6C73 - chains A and B; structure by X-ray diffraction, 1.65 A resolution.

# Chain A
Protein: Tryptophan synthase alpha chain
Organism: Salmonella enterica subsp. enterica serovar Typhimurium
Notes: EC 4.2.1.20
UniProtKB: P00929 (TRPA_SALTY); numbering as in UniProt (aligned over 1-268)
Sequence (268 residues; each row starts with the number of its first residue):
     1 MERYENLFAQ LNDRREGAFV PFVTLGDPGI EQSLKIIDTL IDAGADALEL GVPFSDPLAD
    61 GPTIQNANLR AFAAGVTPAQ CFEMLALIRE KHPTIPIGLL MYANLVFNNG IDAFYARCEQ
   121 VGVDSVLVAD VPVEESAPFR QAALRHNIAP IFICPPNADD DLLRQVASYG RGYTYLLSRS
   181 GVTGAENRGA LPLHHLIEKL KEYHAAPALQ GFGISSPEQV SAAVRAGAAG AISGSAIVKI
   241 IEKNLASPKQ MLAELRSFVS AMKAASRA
Swiss-Prot annotation at these positions:
  - active site (Proton acceptor): Glu-49, Asp-60
Bound ions: Cs+: Ala-167, Gly-170
Small-molecule neighbours: F9F (2-({[4-(trifluoromethoxy)phenyl]sulfonyl}amino)ethyl dihydrogen phosphate): Phe-22, Glu-49, Ala-59, Asp-60, Ile-64, Leu-100, Leu-127, Ala-129, Ile-153, Tyr-175, Leu-177, Arg-179, Thr-183, Gly-184, Ala-185, Phe-212, Gly-213, Ile-214, Ile-232, Ser-233, Gly-234, Ser-235

# Chain B
Protein: Tryptophan synthase beta chain
Organism: Salmonella enterica subsp. enterica serovar Typhimurium
Notes: EC 4.2.1.20
UniProtKB: P0A2K1 (TRPB_SALTY); residues 2-396 here = UniProt positions 2-396
Sequence (395 residues; row label = number of the first residue in the row):
     2 TTLLNPYFGE FGGMYVPQIL MPALNQLEEA FVSAQKDPEF QAQFADLLKN YAGRPTALTK
    62 CQNITAGTRT TLYLKREDLL HGGAHKTNQV LGQALLAKRM GKSEIIAETG AGAHGVASAL
   122 ASALLGLKCR IYMGAKDVER QSPNVFRMRL MGAEVIPVHS GSATLKDACN EALRDWSGSY
   182 ETAHYMLGTA AGPHPYPTIV REFQRMIGEE TKAQILDKEG RLPDAVIACV GGGSNAIGMF
   242 ADFINDTSVG LIGVEPGGHG IETGEHGAPL KHGRVGIYFG MKAPMMQTAD GQIEESYSIS
   302 AGLDFPSVGP QHAYLNSIGR ADYVSITDDE ALEAFKTLCR HEGIIPALES SHALAHALKM
   362 MREQPEKEQL LVVNLSGRGD KDIFTVHDIL KARGE
Differences from the reference sequence: engineered mutation Ala-114 (Gln in P0A2K1)
Swiss-Prot annotation at these positions:
  - modified residue: Lys-87 (N6-(pyridoxal phosphate)lysine)
Covalent attachments: pyridoxal phosphate (PLP) linked to Lys-87
Bound ions: Cs+ site 1: Thr-66, Thr-69, Thr-71; Cs+ site 2: Val-231, Gly-232, Glu-256, Gly-268, Phe-306, Ser-308
Small-molecule neighbours: pyridoxal phosphate (PLP): Ala-85, His-86, Ala-114, Thr-190, Cys-230, Val-231, Gly-232, Gly-233, Gly-234, Ser-235, Asn-236, Gly-303, Leu-304, Ala-348, Glu-350, Ser-351, Ser-377, Gly-378

# Chain A / chain B interface
Residue-residue contacts (67):
  Pro-53(A) with Gln-293(B), hydrogen bond (backbone-side chain)
  Phe-54(A) with Gly-292(B); Gln-293(B)
  Ser-55(A) with Lys-167(B), hydrogen bond (backbone-side chain); Gln-293(B), hydrogen bond (backbone-side chain); Ile-294(B), hydrogen bond (side chain-backbone)
  Asp-56(A) with Lys-167(B), salt bridge; Asp-168(B); Asn-171(B), hydrogen bond; Tyr-279(B), hydrogen bond; Ile-294(B)
  Pro-57(A) with Arg-175(B), hydrogen bond (backbone-side chain)
  Leu-58(A) with Pro-18(B); Arg-175(B)
  Asp-60(A) with Arg-175(B), hydrogen bond (backbone-side chain)
  Gln-65(A) with Ser-161(B); Glu-172(B); Arg-175(B)
  Leu-69(A) with Gly-162(B)
  Phe-72(A) with Gln-293(B)
  Thr-77(A) with Asp-291(B)
  Pro-78(A) with Asp-291(B); Gln-293(B)
  Ala-103(A) with Ile-278(B), hydrophobic
  Asn-104(A) with Gly-277(B); Ile-278(B), hydrogen bond (side chain-backbone); Gln-288(B), hydrogen bond; Gly-292(B), hydrogen bond (side chain-backbone); Ile-294(B)
  Leu-105(A) with Asp-291(B); Gly-292(B)
  Phe-107(A) with Val-276(B); Gly-277(B); Ile-278(B), hydrophobic; Lys-283(B)
  Asn-108(A) with Arg-275(B), hydrogen bond; Gln-288(B); Ala-290(B), hydrogen bond (side chain-backbone); Asp-291(B); Gly-292(B)
  Ala-129(A) with Pro-18(B)
  Asp-130(A) with Tyr-16(B); Val-17(B), hydrogen bond (backbone-backbone); Pro-18(B)
  Pro-132(A) with Met-15(B); Val-17(B); Gln-19(B); Met-22(B), hydrophobic
  Val-133(A) with Gln-19(B), hydrogen bond (backbone-side chain)
  Glu-134(A) with Gln-19(B); Met-22(B)
  Glu-135(A) with Tyr-8(B), hydrogen bond; Gly-14(B); Met-15(B), hydrogen bond (side chain-backbone); Tyr-16(B), hydrogen bond
  Ile-153(A) with Gln-19(B)
  Pro-155(A) with Gln-19(B); Ile-20(B), hydrophobic
  Asn-157(A) with Tyr-181(B)
  Leu-162(A) with Gln-19(B)
  Ser-180(A) with Ile-20(B); Ser-178(B); Gly-179(B)
  Gly-181(A) with Ser-178(B), hydrogen bond (backbone-backbone); Gly-179(B)
  Val-182(A) with Arg-175(B); Ser-178(B)
Interface residues without a listed pair, chain A (35 interface residues in all): Ala-59, Val-131, Phe-139, Pro-156, Leu-177
Interface residues without a listed pair, chain B (33 interface residues in all): Leu-174, Met-286

# Overview
The interface between chain A and chain B involves 35 residues on one side and 33 on the other; the contacts
include 19 hydrogen bonds and 1 salt bridge. Among the polar pairs are Asp-56(A)/Lys-167(B),
Pro-53(A)/Gln-293(B) and Ser-55(A)/Lys-167(B). Ligands of chain A: compound F9F.
Chain A is Tryptophan synthase alpha chain and chain B is Tryptophan synthase beta chain, both from Salmonella
enterica subsp. enterica serovar Typhimurium; the structure, Tryptophan synthase Q114A mutant (internal
aldimine state) in complex with N-(4'-trifluoromethoxybenzenesulfonyl)-2-amino-1-ethylphosphate (F9F) with
cesium ion bound ..., was determined by X-ray diffraction.
